Entry 6R9G (electron microscopy, 3.70 A resolution); this record covers chains G and F of the 7 polymer chains in the assembly.

Chain G (and F):
Name: Overcome classical restriction gp0.3
Source organism: Enterobacteria phage T7
Notes: chain F of this document is another copy of the same molecule, construct and numbering; everything in this record applies to it too
UniProtKB: P03775 (OCR_BPT7); residues 0-116 here correspond to UniProt positions 1-117 (UniProt number = residue number + 1)
Sequence (117 residues; numbered 0 to 116; the number before each row is that of its first residue; numbering starts at 0):
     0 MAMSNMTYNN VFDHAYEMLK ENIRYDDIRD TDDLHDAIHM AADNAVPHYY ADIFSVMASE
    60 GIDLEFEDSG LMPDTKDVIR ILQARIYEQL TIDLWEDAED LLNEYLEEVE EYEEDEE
Not modelled in the structure: 0-4, 109-116 (chain F: 0-4, 111-116)

Chain G / chain F interface:
Residue-residue contacts (10):
  Ala-50(G) with Ala-57(F)
  Phe-53(G) with Phe-53(F); Met-56(F), hydrophobic; Ala-57(F), hydrophobic
  Ser-54(G) with Ala-57(F)
  Met-56(G) with Phe-53(F), hydrophobic
  Val-77(G) with Val-77(F), hydrophobic; Ile-80(F), hydrophobic; Leu-81(F), hydrophobic
  Ile-80(G) with Val-77(F), hydrophobic
Also at the interface, not in a pair above, chain G (8 interface residues in all): Ala-57, Ile-78
Also at the interface, not in a pair above, chain F (10 interface residues in all): Ala-50, Ser-54, Leu-63, Lys-75

Overview:
Chain G and chain F form an interface of 8 and 10 residues respectively.
Both chains are Overcome classical restriction gp0.3 (Enterobacteria phage T7). Entry 6R9G (Structural basis
of transcription inhibition by the DNA mimic Ocr protein of bacteriophage T7) was determined by electron
microscopy, deposited together with 6R9B.
